7N8E - chain A; structure by X-ray diffraction, 1.74 A resolution.

Chain A:
Protein: 4'-phosphopantetheinyl transferase PptT
Source organism: Mycobacterium tuberculosis (strain ATCC 25618 / H37Rv)
Notes: EC 2.7.8.7
UniProtKB: O33336 (PPTT_MYCTU); residues 1-227 here = UniProt positions 1-227
Amino-acid sequence (244 residues; numbered 1 to 244; the number before each row is that of its first residue):
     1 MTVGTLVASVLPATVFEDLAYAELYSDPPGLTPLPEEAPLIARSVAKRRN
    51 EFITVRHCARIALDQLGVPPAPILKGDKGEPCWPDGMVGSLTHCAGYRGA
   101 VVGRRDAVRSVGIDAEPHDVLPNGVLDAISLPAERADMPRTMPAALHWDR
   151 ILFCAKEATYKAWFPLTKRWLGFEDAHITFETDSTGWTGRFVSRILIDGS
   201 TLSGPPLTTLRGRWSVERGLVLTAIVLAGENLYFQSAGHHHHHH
Not modelled in the structure: 1-3, 13-16, 230-244
Construct notes: expression tag (228-244)
Metal / ion sites: Mg2+ site 1: H93 (together with coenzyme A); Mg2+ site 2: D114 (together with coenzyme A)
Ligand contacts:
  - 0UD (N-[2,6-di(propan-2-yl)phenyl]-N'-(N-ethylcarbamimidoyl)urea): F153, K156, E157, Y160, K161, W170, L171, G172, F173
  - coenzyme A (COA): R48, F52, V55, R56, K75, K78, G79, E80, P81, L91, T92, H93, D114, Y160, K161, F164, P165
Curated features (UniProtKB/Swiss-Prot):
  - binding site (CoA): R48, R56, K75 to K78, T92, H93, D114, E157, K161, L171
  - binding site (Mg(2+)): D114, A115, E116
  - mutagenesis: R48 (R48A: 20-fold decrease in phosphopantetheinylation activity), R56 (R56A: 100-fold decrease in phosphopantetheinylation activity), D114 (D114N: Abolishes phosphopantetheinylation activity), E116 (E116Q: 500-fold decrease in phosphopantetheinylation activity), E157 (E157Q: Abolishes phosphopantetheinylation activity), W170 (W170L/S: Confers high-level resistance to compound 8918)
From the paper describing this entry:
  - binding site for 0UD: E157 (proposed by the authors, not directly observed)

In short:
Ligands of chain A: coenzyme A and compound 0UD. UniProt lists 12 CoA-binding residues, 3 Mg2+-binding
residues and 6 mutagenesis sites. The paper reports a binding site for 0UD at E157.
Chain A is 4'-phosphopantetheinyl transferase PptT (Mycobacterium tuberculosis (strain ATCC 25618 / H37Rv));
the structure, PptT PAP(CoA) 9056 complex, was determined by X-ray diffraction together with 7N8M from the
same study.
